8QFE - chain A; structure by X-ray diffraction, 1.50 A resolution.

Chain A:
Protein: Family 3 adenylate cyclase
Organism: Oscillatoria acuminata PCC 6304
Reference sequence: K9TLZ5 (K9TLZ5_9CYAN); numbering as in UniProt (aligned over 1-350)
Chain sequence (350 residues; each row starts with the number of its first residue):
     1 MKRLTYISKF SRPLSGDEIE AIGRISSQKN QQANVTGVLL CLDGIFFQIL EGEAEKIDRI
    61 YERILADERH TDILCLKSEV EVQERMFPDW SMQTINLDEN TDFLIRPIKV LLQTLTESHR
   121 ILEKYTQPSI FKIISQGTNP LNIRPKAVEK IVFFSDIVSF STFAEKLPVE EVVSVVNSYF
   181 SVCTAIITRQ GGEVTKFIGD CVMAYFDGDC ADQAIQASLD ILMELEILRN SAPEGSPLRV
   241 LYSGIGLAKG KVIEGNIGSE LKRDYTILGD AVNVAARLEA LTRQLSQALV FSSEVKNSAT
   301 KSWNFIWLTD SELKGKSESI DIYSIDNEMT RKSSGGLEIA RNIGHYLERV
Metal / ion sites: Mg2+: D156, I157, D200
Residues lining bound ligands: FMN (flavin mononucleotide): Y6, I22, I25, S26, K29, N30, L39, F46, Q48, L50, I60, R63, I64, D67, R69, H70, M92
From the paper describing this entry:
  - Mg2+ coordination: D200

Summary:
Ligands of chain A: flavin mononucleotide. D156, I157 and D200 form the Mg2+ site. From the paper: Mg2+
coordination by D200.
Chain A is Family 3 adenylate cyclase (Oscillatoria acuminata PCC 6304); the structure, Cryogenic crystal
structure of the Photoactivated Adenylate Cyclase OaPAC, was determined by X-ray diffraction (same publication
as 8QFG, 8QFH, 8QFI and 8QFJ).
